PDB entry 8U82 | electron microscopy, 3.84 A resolution | chains B5 and K4 of the 20 polymer chains in the assembly

[Chain B5]
Molecule: Guanine nucleotide-binding protein G(I)/G(S)/G(T) subunit beta-1
Source organism: Homo sapiens
UniProtKB: P62873 (GBB1_HUMAN); numbering as in UniProt (aligned over 1-340)
Chain sequence (340 residues; numbered 1 to 340; the number before each row is that of its first residue):
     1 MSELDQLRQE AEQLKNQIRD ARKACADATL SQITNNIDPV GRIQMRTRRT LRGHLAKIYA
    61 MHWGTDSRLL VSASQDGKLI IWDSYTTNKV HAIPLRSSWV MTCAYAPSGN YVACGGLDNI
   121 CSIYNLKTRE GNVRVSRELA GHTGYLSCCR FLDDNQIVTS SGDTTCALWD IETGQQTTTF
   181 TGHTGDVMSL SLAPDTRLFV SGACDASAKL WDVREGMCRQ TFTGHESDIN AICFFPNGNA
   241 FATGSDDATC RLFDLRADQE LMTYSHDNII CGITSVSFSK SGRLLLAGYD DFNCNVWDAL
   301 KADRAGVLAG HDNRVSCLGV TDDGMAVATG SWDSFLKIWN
Not modelled in the structure: 1
UniProt features mapped onto this chain:
  - modified residue: Ser2 (N-acetylserine), His266 (Phosphohistidine)
  - natural variant: Leu30 (L30F: In MRD42; uncertain significance), Arg52 (R52G: In MRD42), Gly64 (G64V: In MRD42), Asp76 (D76E: In MRD42; D76G: In MRD42), Gly77 (G77S: In MRD42), Lys78 (K78R: In MRD42), Ile80 (I80N: In MRD42; I80T: In MRD42), His91 (H91R: In MRD42; uncertain significance), Ala92 (A92T: In MRD42), Pro94 (P94S: In MRD42), Leu95 (L95P: In MRD42), Arg96 (R96L: In MRD42), 5 further natural variant entries in UniProt
What the authors report for this chain:
  - mutagenesis - K78E, K89E, A92D: abolished catalytic activity (ubiquitylation activity)
  - post-translational modification sites: Lys23
  - mutagenesis - K78E, K89E, A92D: abolished catalytic activity with BTB/POZ domain-containing protein KCTD5 (chain K4)

[Chain K4]
Molecule: BTB/POZ domain-containing protein KCTD5
Source organism: Homo sapiens
UniProtKB: Q9NXV2 (KCTD5_HUMAN); residue numbers follow UniProt; this construct covers 1-234
Chain sequence (234 residues; each row starts with the number of its first residue):
     1 MAENHCELLS PARGGIGAGL GGGLCRRCSA GLGALAQRPG SVSKWVRLNV GGTYFLTTRQ
    61 TLCRDPKSFL YRLCQADPDL DSDKDETGAY LIDRDPTYFG PVLNYLRHGK LVINKDLAEE
   121 GVLEEAEFYN ITSLIKLVKD KIRERDSKTS QVPVKHVYRV LQCQEEELTQ MVSTMSDGWK
   181 FEQLVSIGSS YNYGNEDQAE FLCVVSKELH NTPYGTASEP SEKAKILQER GSRM
Not modelled in the structure: 1-39, 234
UniProt features mapped onto this chain:
  - modified residue: Ala2 (N-acetylalanine), Ser10 (Phosphoserine)
What the authors report for this chain:
  - mutagenesis - F128A, L161R: abolished catalytic activity (ubiquitylation activity)
  - mutagenesis - L209*: decreased catalytic activity (activity)
  - mutagenesis - F128A: unchanged binding to Gbeta 
  - mutagenesis - L161R: abolished catalytic activity with Guanine nucleotide-binding protein G(I)/G(S)/G(T) subunit beta-1 (chain B5)
  - mutagenesis - L209* (10-fold): decreased binding to Guanine nucleotide-binding protein G(I)/G(S)/G(T) subunit beta-1 (chain B5)
  - mutagenesis - L209*: decreased catalytic activity with Guanine nucleotide-binding protein G(I)/G(S)/G(T) subunit beta-1 (chain B5)

[How chain B5 and chain K4 interact]
Contacting residue pairs (10):
  Asp66(B5) - Arg233(K4)  salt bridge
  Arg68(B5) - Arg233(K4)
  Leu69(B5) - Arg233(K4)
  Asn110(B5) - Lys225(K4)
  Thr128(B5) - Ser218(K4)
  Thr128(B5) - Gln228(K4)
  Arg129(B5) - Ser218(K4)  hydrogen bond (backbone-side chain)
  Arg129(B5) - Glu219(K4)  salt bridge
  Arg129(B5) - Pro220(K4)
  Glu130(B5) - Ser218(K4)
Also at the interface, not in a pair above, chain B5 (8 interface residues in all): Lys127
Also at the interface, not in a pair above, chain K4 (8 interface residues in all): Ala217, Ser232
The authors on this interface:
  - hot spots on chain B5 (mutagenesis) - K78E, K89E, A92D: abolished binding to BTB/POZ domain-containing protein KCTD5 (chain K4)
  - hot spots on chain K4 (mutagenesis) - L161R: abolished binding to Guanine nucleotide-binding protein G(I)/G(S)/G(T) subunit beta-1 (chain B5)

[In short]
The chain B5/chain K4 interface involves 8 residues from each chain; the contacts include 1 hydrogen bond and
2 salt bridges. Among the polar pairs are Asp66(B5)-Arg233(K4), Arg129(B5)-Glu219(K4) and
Arg129(B5)-Ser218(K4). From the paper: K78E, K89E and A92D of chain B5 abolish catalytic activity
(ubiquitylation activity); a modification site at Lys23(B5); 6 substitutions were tested in all.
Here chain B5 is Guanine nucleotide-binding protein G(I)/G(S)/G(T) subunit beta-1 and chain K4 is BTB/POZ
domain-containing protein KCTD5, both from Homo sapiens. Entry 8U82 (KCTD5/Cullin3/Gbeta1gamma2 Complex: State
B From Composite RELION Multi-body Refinement Map) was determined by electron microscopy, deposited together
with 8U7Z, 8U80, 8U81, 8U83 and 8U84.
